Entry 5MSH (electron microscopy, 4.25 A resolution (low resolution: residue-level contacts below are approximate; hydrogen-bond / salt-bridge calls are withheld)); this record covers chains A and B.

Chain A:
Molecule: Cowpea mosaic virus small subunit
From: Cowpea mosaic virus
UniProtKB: P03599 (POL2_CPMVS); residues 1-189 here correspond to UniProt positions 834-1022 (UniProt number = residue number + 833)
Chain sequence (189 residues; numbered 1 to 189; the number before each row is that of its first residue):
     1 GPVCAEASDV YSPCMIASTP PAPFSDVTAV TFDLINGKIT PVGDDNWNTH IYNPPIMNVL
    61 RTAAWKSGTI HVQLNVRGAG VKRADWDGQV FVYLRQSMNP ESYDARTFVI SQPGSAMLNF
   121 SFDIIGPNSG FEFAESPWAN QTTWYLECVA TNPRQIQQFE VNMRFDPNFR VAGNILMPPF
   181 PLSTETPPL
Disordered / not traced: 158, 184-189
UniProt features mapped onto this chain:
  - site: Leu189 (Cleavage)
Reported in the primary citation:
  - conformationally variable residues (order/disorder transition): Thr184 to Leu189

Chain B:
Molecule: Cowpea mosaic virus large subunit
From: Cowpea mosaic virus
UniProtKB: P03599 (POL2_CPMVS); residues 1-369 here correspond to UniProt positions 460-828 (UniProt number = residue number + 459)
Chain sequence (369 residues; row label = number of the first residue in the row):
     1 MEQNLFALSL DDTSSVRGSL LDTKFAQTRV LLSKAMAGGD VLLDEYLYDV VNGQDFRATV
    61 AFLRTHVITG KIKVTATTNI SDNSGCCLML AINSGVRGKY STDVYTICSQ DSMTWNPGCK
   121 KNFSFTFNPN PCGDSWSAEM ISRSRVRMTV ICVSGWTLSP TTDVIAKLDW SIVNEKCEPT
   181 IYHLADCQNW LPLNRWMGKL TFPQGVTSEV RRMPLSIGGG AGATQAFLAN MPNSWISMWR
   241 YFRGELHFEV TKMSSPYIKA TVTFLIAFGN LSDAFGFYES FPHRIVQFAE VEEKCTLVFS
   301 QQEFVTAWST QVNPRTTLEA DGCPYLYAII HDSTTGTISG DFNLGVKLVG IKDFCGIGSN
   361 PGIDGSRLL
UniProt features mapped onto this chain:
  - site (Interaction with the viral RNA): Arg17, Asn174, Trp190
  - modified residue: Met1 (N-acetylmethionine)
Reported in the primary citation:
  - mutagenesis - N174D: decreased expression in response to viral yield from infiltrated leaves
  - mutagenesis - N174A: unchanged expression
  - mutagenesis - N174A: unchanged binding to RNA
  - mutagenesis - N174D: abolished binding to RNA

How chain A and chain B interact:
Residue-residue contacts (89):
  Ser12(A) - Pro361(B)
  Asn36(A) - Arg97(B)
  Tyr52(A) - Asp364(B)
  Asn53(A) - Phe227(B)
  Asn53(A) - Asp364(B)
  Pro54(A) - Asp364(B)
  Pro55(A) - Ser237(B)
  Pro55(A) - Met238(B)
  Pro55(A) - Asn360(B)
  Pro55(A) - Gly362(B)
  Asn58(A) - Ser234(B)
  Val59(A) - Ser234(B)
  Val59(A) - Trp235(B)
  Thr62(A) - Asn230(B)
  Thr62(A) - Met231(B)
  Thr62(A) - Ser234(B)
  Ala63(A) - Met231(B)
  Ala64(A) - Ser94(B)
  Trp65(A) - Pro131(B)
  Trp65(A) - Cys132(B)
  Asn128(A) - Asn130(B)
  Asn128(A) - Cys132(B)
  Ser129(A) - Cys132(B)
  Phe131(A) - Cys132(B)
  Phe131(A) - Ile181(B)
  Phe133(A) - Ser94(B)
  Phe133(A) - Ser144(B)
  Ala134(A) - Arg97(B)
  Ser136(A) - Arg143(B)
  Ser136(A) - Ser144(B)
  Pro137(A) - Arg143(B)
  Trp138(A) - Glu139(B)
  Trp138(A) - Met140(B)
  Trp138(A) - Arg143(B)
  Phe165(A) - Met238(B)
  Asp166(A) - Leu184(B)
  Pro167(A) - Leu184(B)
  Phe169(A) - Leu184(B)
  Phe169(A) - Trp235(B)
  Arg170(A) - Ile181(B)
  Arg170(A) - Tyr182(B)
  Arg170(A) - His183(B)
  Val171(A) - Ile181(B)
  Val171(A) - Tyr182(B)
  Val171(A) - Trp235(B)
  Ala172(A) - Cys132(B)
  Ala172(A) - Thr180(B)
  Gly173(A) - Ser94(B)
  Gly173(A) - Gln110(B)
  Gly173(A) - Met231(B)
  Asn174(A) - Asn93(B)
  Asn174(A) - Ser94(B)
  Asn174(A) - Gly95(B)
  Asn174(A) - Thr106(B)
  Asn174(A) - Ser109(B)
  Asn174(A) - Gln110(B)
  Asn174(A) - Asn230(B)
  Asn174(A) - Met231(B)
  Ile175(A) - Gly95(B)
  Ile175(A) - Val96(B)
  Ile175(A) - Arg97(B)
  Leu176(A) - Asn93(B)
  Leu176(A) - Gly95(B)
  Leu176(A) - Val96(B)
  Leu176(A) - Arg97(B)
  Leu176(A) - Tyr100(B)
  Leu176(A) - Thr106(B)
  Leu176(A) - Ile107(B)
  Met177(A) - Arg97(B)
  Met177(A) - Tyr100(B)
  Met177(A) - Ser101(B)
  Pro178(A) - Arg97(B)
  Pro178(A) - Gly98(B)
  Pro178(A) - Lys99(B)
  Pro178(A) - Tyr100(B)
  Pro178(A) - Ser101(B)
  Pro179(A) - Ala226(B)
  Pro179(A) - Phe227(B)
  Pro179(A) - Leu228(B)
  Phe180(A) - Ala226(B)
  Phe180(A) - Phe227(B)
  Phe180(A) - Ala229(B)
  Pro181(A) - Gln225(B)
  Pro181(A) - Ala226(B)
  Leu182(A) - Gln225(B)
  Leu182(A) - Phe227(B)
  Leu182(A) - Asp364(B)
  Leu182(A) - Gly365(B)
  Ser183(A) - Asp364(B)
Also at the interface, not in a pair above, chain A (40 interface residues in all): Val10, Ile56
Also at the interface, not in a pair above, chain B (45 interface residues in all): Gly133, Ser137, Pro232, Ile363

Summary:
The interface between chain A and chain B involves 40 residues on one side and 45 on the other. From the
paper: N174D of chain B reduces expression in response to viral yield from infiltrated leaves; conformational
variability at Thr184(A).
Here chain A is Cowpea mosaic virus small subunit and chain B is Cowpea mosaic virus large subunit, both from
Cowpea mosaic virus. Entry 5MSH (Cowpea mosaic virus top component (CPMV-T) - naturally occurring empty
particles) was determined by electron microscopy together with 5MS1 from the same study.
